PDB entry 7OJ9 | solution NMR | chains B and A

== Chain B ==
Name: EEEV nsP3 peptide
Amino-acid sequence (23 residues; numbered 1663 to 1685; the number before each row is that of its first residue):
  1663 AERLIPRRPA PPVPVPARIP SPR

== Chain A ==
Name: Sorting nexin-9
Source organism: Homo sapiens
UniProt: Q9Y5X1 (SNX9_HUMAN); residues 1-64 here = UniProt positions 1-64
Amino-acid sequence (67 residues; numbered -2 to 64; the number before each row is that of its first residue; numbers below 1 keep their minus sign (Gly-2 is residue -2)):
    -2 GSHMATKARV MYDFAAEPGN NELTVNEGEI ITITNPDVGG GWLEGRNIKG ERGLVPTDYV
    58 EILPSDG
Differences from the reference sequence: expression tag (-2 to 0)
From the paper describing this entry:
  - specificity-determining residues: Gly38
  - contacts within the chain: Glu14-Glu19 (from molecular simulation)

== Interface between chain B and chain A ==
Pairs across the interface - 30 pairs, chain B then chain A:
  Leu1666(B) with Asn18(A); Val35(A); Glu41(A); Gly50(A); Leu51(A)
  Ile1667(B) with Leu51(A)
  Pro1668(B) with Val35(A); Gly36(A); Trp39(A); Leu51(A)
  Arg1669(B) with Gly16(A); Asn17(A); Asn18(A)
  Arg1670(B) with Asn17(A); Glu19(A); Trp39(A)
  Pro1671(B) with Gly37(A); Trp39(A)
  Ala1672(B) with Gly37(A); Gly38(A); Trp39(A)
  Pro1673(B) with Trp39(A); Tyr56(A)
  Pro1674(B) with Tyr56(A)
  Val1675(B) with Tyr9(A); Asp55(A); Tyr56(A)
  Pro1676(B) with Tyr9(A)
  Val1677(B) with Tyr9(A)
  Pro1678(B) with Tyr9(A)
Other interface residues (no listed pair), chain B (14 interface residues in all): Arg1665
Other interface residues (no listed pair), chain A (19 interface residues in all): Phe11, Glu14, Asn32, Pro53
Interface features reported in the paper:
  - interface residues, chain A: Tyr9(A), Phe11(A), Glu14(A), Asn17(A), Asn18(A), Glu19(A), Val35(A), Gly36(A), Gly37(A), Trp39(A), Glu41(A), Gly50(A), Leu51(A), Pro53(A), Tyr56(A)

== Overview ==
14 residues of chain B face 19 of chain A across their interface. From the paper: interface residues Tyr9(A),
Phe11(A) and Glu14(A) among others; the specificity determinant Gly38(A).
Chain B is EEEV nsP3 peptide and chain A is Sorting nexin-9 (Homo sapiens); the structure, NMR solution
structure of SNX9 SH3 - EEEV nsP3 peptide complex, was determined by solution NMR.
